4BAO - chains A and B of the 3 polymer chains in the assembly; structure by X-ray diffraction, 1.87 A resolution.

== Chain A ==
Molecule: Thrombin light chain
From: Homo sapiens
Notes: EC 3.4.21.5
UniProt: P00734 (THRB_HUMAN); residues 1-36 here correspond to UniProt positions 328-363 (UniProt number = residue number + 327)
Chain sequence (36 residues; numbered 1 to 36; the number before each row is that of its first residue):
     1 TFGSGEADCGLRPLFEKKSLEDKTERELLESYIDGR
Not modelled in the structure: 1-6, 35-36
UniProt features mapped onto this chain:
  - site: Arg36 (Cleavage)

== Chain B ==
Molecule: Thrombin heavy chain
From: Homo sapiens
Notes: EC 3.4.21.5
UniProt: P00734 (THRB_HUMAN); the construct lacks a stretch of the UniProt sequence, so the offset changes along the chain: 37-184 = UniProt 364-511; 185-289 = UniProt 518-622
Chain sequence (259 residues; each row starts with the number of its first residue; a row labelled like 184A-184F holds insertion residues (184A, then the next letters in order)):
    37 IVEGSDAEIGMSPWQVMLFRKSPQELLCGASLISDRWVLTAAHCLLYPPW
    87 DKNFTENDLLVRIGKHSRTRYERNIEKISMLEKIYIHPRYNWRENLDRDI
   137 ALMKLKKPVAFSDYIHPVCLPDRETAASLLQAGYKGRVTGWGNLKETW
184A-184F TANVGK
   185 GQPSVLQVVNLPIVERPVCKDSTRIRITDNMFCAGYKPDEGKRGDACEGD
   235 SGGPFVMKSPFNNRWYQMGIVSWGEGCDRDGKYGFYTHVFRLKKWIQKVI
   285 DQFGE
Not modelled in the structure: 184A-184F, 288-289
Disulfides: Cys64-Cys80, Cys203-Cys217, Cys231-Cys261
Covalently attached groups: N-acetylglucosamine (NAG) linked to Asn89
Metal / ion sites: Na+ site 1: Lys204, Thr207, Phe245; Na+ site 2: Arg263, Lys266
Residues lining bound ligands: MVF ((2S)-1-[(2R)-2-[(2-azanyl-2-oxidanylidene-ethyl)amino]-2-cyclohexyl-ethanoyl]-N-[(4-carbamimidoylphenyl)methyl]azetidine-2-carboxamide): His79, Tyr83, Trp86, Glu130, Asn131, Leu132, Ile209, Asp229, Ala230, Cys231, Glu232, Ser235, Val255, Ser256, Trp257, Gly258, Glu259, Gly260, Cys261, Gly268
UniProt features mapped onto this chain:
  - region: Ala218 to Val240 (High affinity receptor-binding region which is also known as the TP508 peptide)
  - active site (Charge relay system): His79, Asp135, Ser235
  - glycosylation: Asn89 (N-linked (GlcNAc...) (complex) asparagine)

== How chain A and chain B interact ==
Cross-chain cystine bridges: Cys9(A)-Cys155(B)
Contacting residue pairs - 61 pairs, chain A then chain B:
  Ala7(A) - Arg248(B)  hydrogen bond (backbone-side chain)
  Asp8(A) - His152(B)  salt bridge
  Asp8(A) - Arg248(B)
  Cys9(A) - Pro153(B)
  Cys9(A) - Val154(B)
  Cys9(A) - Cys155(B)  disulfide
  Cys9(A) - Arg248(B)  hydrogen bond (backbone-side chain)
  Gly10(A) - Trp50(B)
  Gly10(A) - Pro153(B)  hydrogen bond (backbone-backbone)
  Gly10(A) - Cys155(B)
  Gly10(A) - Arg248(B)
  Gly10(A) - Trp249(B)  hydrogen bond (backbone-backbone)
  Leu11(A) - His152(B)  hydrogen bond (backbone-side chain)
  Leu11(A) - Asn247(B)
  Leu11(A) - Arg248(B)
  Arg12(A) - Gly46(B)
  Arg12(A) - Met47(B)  hydrogen bond (side chain-backbone)
  Arg12(A) - Pro49(B)
  Arg12(A) - Trp50(B)
  Arg12(A) - Arg173(B)
  Arg12(A) - Trp249(B)
  Pro13(A) - Ser148(B)
  Pro13(A) - Asp149(B)
  Pro13(A) - His152(B)
  Leu14(A) - Ile45(B)
  Leu14(A) - Asp149(B)
  Phe15(A) - Glu44(B)
  Phe15(A) - Ile45(B)
  Phe15(A) - Gly46(B)
  Phe15(A) - Met47(B)
  Glu16(A) - Lys242(B)  salt bridge
  Glu16(A) - Asn247(B)
  Glu16(A) - Trp249(B)  hydrogen bond
  Asp22(A) - Glu44(B)
  Asp22(A) - Met47(B)
  Asp22(A) - Arg173(B)  salt bridge
  Asp22(A) - Trp249(B)
  Lys23(A) - Glu44(B)  hydrogen bond (backbone-side chain)
  Thr24(A) - Arg173(B)  hydrogen bond
  Thr24(A) - Asn194(B)  hydrogen bond
  Glu25(A) - Arg173(B)
  Glu25(A) - Lys242(B)  salt bridge
  Glu27(A) - Lys171(B)  salt bridge
  Glu27(A) - Asn194(B)  hydrogen bond
  Glu27(A) - Tyr220(B)  hydrogen bond
  Glu27(A) - Lys226(B)  salt bridge
  Leu28(A) - Lys171(B)
  Leu28(A) - Gly172(B)
  Leu28(A) - Asn194(B)
  Leu28(A) - Trp249(B)  hydrophobic
  Leu29(A) - Pro244(B)  hydrophobic
  Ser31(A) - Gly169(B)
  Ser31(A) - Tyr170(B)
  Ser31(A) - Lys171(B)  hydrogen bond (side chain-backbone)
  Tyr32(A) - Tyr170(B)  hydrophobic
  Tyr32(A) - Lys171(B)  hydrogen bond (side chain-backbone)
  Tyr32(A) - Met241(B)
  Tyr32(A) - Lys242(B)
  Ile33(A) - Tyr170(B)
  Asp34(A) - Gln167(B)  hydrogen bond (backbone-side chain)
  Asp34(A) - Tyr170(B)
Also at the interface, not in a pair above, chain A (22 interface residues in all): Lys17
Also at the interface, not in a pair above, chain B (29 interface residues in all): Tyr150, Leu165

== Overview ==
22 residues of chain A face 29 of chain B across their interface, with 1 disulfide bond, 15 hydrogen bonds and
6 salt bridges. Among the polar pairs are Asp8(A)-His152(B), Glu16(A)-Lys242(B) and Asp22(A)-Arg173(B). Bound
to chain B: compound MVF. N-acetylglucosamine is covalently linked to Asn89(B).
Chain A is Thrombin light chain and chain B is Thrombin heavy chain, both from Homo sapiens; the structure,
Thrombin in complex with inhibitor, was determined by X-ray diffraction (same publication as 4BAH, 4BAK, 4BAM,
4BAN and 4BAQ).
